PDB entry 8GZH | electron microscopy, 2.96 A resolution | chains F and 2 of the 10 polymer chains in the assembly

Chain F:
Protein: RNA polymerase sigma factor SigA
Organism: Synechocystis sp. PCC 6803
UniProtKB: P74565 (SIGA_SYNY3); residues 1-425 here = UniProt positions 1-425
Chain sequence (429 residues; numbered -3 to 425; the number before each row is that of its first residue; numbers below 1 keep their minus sign (Gly-3 is residue -3)):
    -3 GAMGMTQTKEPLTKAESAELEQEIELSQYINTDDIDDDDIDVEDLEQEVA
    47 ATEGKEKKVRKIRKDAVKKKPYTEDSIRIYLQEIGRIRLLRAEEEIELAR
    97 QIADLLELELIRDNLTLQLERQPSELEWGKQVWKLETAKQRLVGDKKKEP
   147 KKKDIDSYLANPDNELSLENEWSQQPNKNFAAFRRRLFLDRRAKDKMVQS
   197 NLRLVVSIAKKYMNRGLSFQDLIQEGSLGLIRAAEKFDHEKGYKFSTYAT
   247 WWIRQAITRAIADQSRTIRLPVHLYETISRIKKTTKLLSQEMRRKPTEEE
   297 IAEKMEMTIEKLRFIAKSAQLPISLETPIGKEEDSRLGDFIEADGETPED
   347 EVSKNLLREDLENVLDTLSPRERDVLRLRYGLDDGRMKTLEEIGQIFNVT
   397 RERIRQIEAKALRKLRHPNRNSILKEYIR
Disordered / not traced: -3 to 66, 128-172
Construct notes: expression tag (-3 to 0)
UniProt features mapped onto this chain:
  - DNA-binding region: Leu386 to Ala405 (H-T-H motif)
  - motif: Asp217 to Gln220 (Interaction with polymerase core subunit RpoC)

Chain 2:
Molecule: Template strand DNA
Sequence (67 nucleotides; each row starts with the number of its first residue; numbers below 1 keep their minus sign (DC-16 is residue -16)):
   -16 CGCGAGAACCAGCCACCTGCATCCGTGAGTCGGAGGTAATAACCATAACG
    34 GACGGGCCTTGTCAAGC
Disordered / not traced: -16 to 0

Chain F / chain 2 interface:
Pairs across the interface - 23 pairs, chain F then chain 2:
  Asn210(F) - DA24(2)  hydrogen bond to the base
  Arg211(F) - DA24(2)  hydrogen bond to the base
  Thr254(F) - DA25(2)  base contact
  Glu272(F) - DC27(2)  base contact
  Ser275(F) - DC26(2)  hydrogen bond to the phosphate
  Lys279(F) - DC26(2)  salt bridge to the phosphate
  Ile319(F) - DT20(2)  sugar contact
  Pro324(F) - DT20(2)  phosphate contact
  Ile325(F) - DG18(2)  base contact
  Ile325(F) - DG19(2)  phosphate contact
  Ile325(F) - DT20(2)  phosphate contact
  Asp330(F) - DA17(2)  base contact
  Phe336(F) - DG18(2)  base contact
  Phe336(F) - DG19(2)  base contact
  Arg375(F) - DG44(2)  salt bridge to the phosphate
  Thr385(F) - DT43(2)  phosphate contact
  Thr385(F) - DG44(2)  phosphate contact
  Leu386(F) - DG44(2)  hydrogen bond to the phosphate
  Glu387(F) - DT43(2)  phosphate contact
  Glu398(F) - DT45(2)  base contact
  Glu398(F) - DC46(2)  hydrogen bond to the base
  Arg401(F) - DT45(2)  salt bridge to the phosphate
  Arg401(F) - DC46(2)  salt bridge to the phosphate
Also at the interface, not in a pair above, chain F (24 interface residues in all): Trp247, Gln251, Arg255, Thr323, Gly326, Ser331, Glu404
Also at the interface, not in a pair above, chain 2 (15 interface residues in all): DG16, DA21, DA47

In short:
24 residues of chain F face 15 of chain 2 across their interface, with 5 hydrogen bonds and 4 salt bridges.
Polar pairs include Asn210(F)-DA24(2), Arg211(F)-DA24(2) and Glu398(F)-DC46(2).
Here chain F is RNA polymerase sigma factor SigA (Synechocystis sp. PCC 6803) and chain 2 is Template strand
DNA. Entry 8GZH (Cryo-EM structure of Synechocystis sp. PCC 6803 CTP-bound RPitc) was determined by electron
microscopy (same publication as 8GZG and 8H02).
